7Y4W - chains Y and Z of the 10 polymer chains in the assembly; structure by electron microscopy, 3.67 A resolution.

[Chain Y (and Z)]
Molecule: Derlin-1
Source organism: Homo sapiens
Notes: chain Z of this document is another copy of the same molecule, construct and numbering; everything in this record applies to it too
UniProt: Q9BUN8 (DERL1_HUMAN); numbering as in UniProt; present here: 1-214, 240-251
Amino-acid sequence (226 residues; numbered 1 to 251; 25 numbers in that range are skipped by the numbering (no residue carries them; nothing is unmodelled there); the number before each row is that of its first residue):
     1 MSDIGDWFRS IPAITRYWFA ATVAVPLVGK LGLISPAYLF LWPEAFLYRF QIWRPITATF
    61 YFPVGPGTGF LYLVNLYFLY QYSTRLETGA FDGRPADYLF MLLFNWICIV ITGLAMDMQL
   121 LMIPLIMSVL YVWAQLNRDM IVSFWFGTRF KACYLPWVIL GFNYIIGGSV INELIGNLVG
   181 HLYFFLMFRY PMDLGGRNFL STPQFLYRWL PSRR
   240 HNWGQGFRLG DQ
Unresolved in the structure: 251
Swiss-Prot annotation at these positions:
  - motif: Asn241 to Leu248 (SHP-box)
  - modified residue: Ser2 (N-acetylserine), Ser201 (Phosphoserine), Thr202 (Phosphothreonine)
  - mutagenesis: Phe70 (F70C: Impaired ERAD substrate degradation), Leu73 (L73A: Impaired ERAD substrate degradation), Tyr164 (Y164A: Impaired ERAD substrate degradation), Ile165 (I165A: Impaired ERAD substrate degradation), Gly180 (G180V: Reduces interaction with and proteolysis of XBP1 isoform 1), Gly243 to Gly245 (Significantly reduced binding to VCP), Arg247 (R247A: Significantly reduced binding to VCP), Leu248 (L248A: Significantly reduced binding to VCP)

[How chain Y and chain Z interact]
Pairs across the interface - 14 pairs, chain Y then chain Z:
  Tyr154(Y) - Met1(Z)
  Tyr154(Y) - Ser2(Z)
  Tyr154(Y) - Asp3(Z)  hydrogen bond (side chain-backbone)
  Tyr164(Y) - Pro26(Z)
  Tyr164(Y) - Leu27(Z)
  Tyr164(Y) - Lys30(Z)  hydrogen bond (backbone-side chain)
  Ile165(Y) - Val64(Z)
  Ile165(Y) - Gly65(Z)
  Ile166(Y) - Phe70(Z)  hydrophobic
  Gly167(Y) - Gly65(Z)
  Gly167(Y) - Pro66(Z)
  Gly168(Y) - Lys30(Z)
  Val170(Y) - Lys30(Z)
  Val170(Y) - Leu31(Z)  hydrophobic
Interface residues without a listed pair, chain Y (11 interface residues in all): Lys151, Asn163, Ser169, Leu174
Interface residues without a listed pair, chain Z (15 interface residues in all): Ile4, Gly69, Tyr72, Leu73

[Summary]
11 residues of chain Y and 15 residues of chain Z are in contact; the contacts include 2 hydrogen bonds. Among
the polar pairs are Tyr154(Y)-Asp3(Z) and Tyr164(Y)-Lys30(Z). Curated annotation (UniProt) lists 10
mutagenesis sites on chain Y.
Both chains are Derlin-1 (Homo sapiens). Entry 7Y4W (The cryo-EM structure of human ERAD retro-translocation
complex) was determined by electron microscopy together with 7Y53 and 7Y59 from the same study.
